8P79 - chains H and J of the 3 polymer chains in the assembly; structure by electron microscopy, 1.70 A resolution.

Chain H:
Protein: CDK-activating kinase assembly factor MAT1
Source organism: Homo sapiens
UniProt: P51948 (MAT1_HUMAN), isoform P51948-1; residue numbers follow UniProt; this construct covers 220-309
Amino-acid sequence (93 residues; each row starts with the number of its first residue):
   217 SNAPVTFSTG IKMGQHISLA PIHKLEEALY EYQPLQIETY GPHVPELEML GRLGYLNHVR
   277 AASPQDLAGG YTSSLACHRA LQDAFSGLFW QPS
Not modelled in the structure: 217-243, 309
Sequence notes: expression tag (217-219)

Chain J:
Protein: Cyclin-dependent kinase 7
Source organism: Homo sapiens
Notes: EC 2.7.11.22, 2.7.11.23
UniProt: P50613 (CDK7_HUMAN); residues 1-346 here = UniProt positions 1-346
Amino-acid sequence (349 residues; each row starts with the number of its first residue; numbers below 1 keep their minus sign (Ser-2 is residue -2)):
    -2 SNAMALDVKS RAKRYEKLDF LGEGQFATVY KARDKNTNQI VAIKKIKLGH RSEAKDGINR
    58 TALREIKLLQ ELSHPNIIGL LDAFGHKSNI SLVFDFMETD LEVIIKDNSL VLTPSHIKAY
   118 MLMTLQGLEY LHQHWILHRD LKPNNLLLDE NGVLKLADFG LAKSFGSPNR AYTHQVVTRW
   178 YRAPELLFGA RMYGVGVDMW AVGCILAELL LRVPFLPGDS DLDQLTRIFE TLGTPTEEQW
   238 PDMCSLPDYV TFKSFPGIPL HHIFSAAGDD LLDLIQGLFL FNPCARITAT QALKMKYFSN
   298 RPGPTPGCQL PRPNCPVETL KEQSNPALAI KRKRTEALEQ GGLPKKLIF
Not modelled in the structure: -2 to 9, 31-36, 43-51, 311-346
Sequence notes: expression tag (-2 to 0)
UniProt features mapped onto this chain:
  - active site: Asp137 (Proton acceptor)
  - binding site (ATP): Leu18 to Val26, Lys41
  - modified residue: Ala2 (N-acetylalanine), Ser7 (Phosphoserine), Ser164 (Phosphoserine), Thr170 (Phosphothreonine), Ser321 (Phosphoserine)
  - mutagenesis: Lys41 (K41A: Total loss of activity; K41M: No effect on interaction with HINT1), Phe91 (F91G: Enhanced capacity to bind ATP analogs), Ser164 (S164A: No mitotic repression of transcriptional activity of the reconstituted TFIIH complex), Thr170 (T170A: Total loss of activity. Total loss of transcriptional activity of the reconstituted TFIIH complex; T170E: No effect on interaction with HINT1)

Interface between chain H and chain J:
Pairs across the interface - 47 pairs, chain H then chain J:
  Ala244(H) with Gly300(J)
  Leu245(H) with Arg298(J); Gly300(J)
  Tyr246(H) with Leu119(J), hydrophobic; Gln123(J); Leu290(J); Phe295(J); Ser296(J); Pro301(J)
  Tyr248(H) with Glu126(J), hydrogen bond; Thr287(J), hydrogen bond; Leu290(J), hydrophobic; Lys291(J)
  Leu251(H) with Tyr127(J), hydrophobic; Gln130(J)
  Ile253(H) with His131(J)
  Arg276(H) with Pro165(J)
  Pro280(H) with Asp239(J); Ser242(J), hydrogen bond (backbone-side chain)
  Gln281(H) with Ser242(J), hydrogen bond (backbone-side chain); Leu243(J)
  Asp282(H) with Met189(J)
  Leu283(H) with Asp239(J); Cys281(J)
  Ala284(H) with Glu182(J); Trp237(J), hydrogen bond (backbone-side chain); Asp239(J); Ser242(J); Leu243(J), hydrophobic; Pro280(J)
  Gly285(H) with Glu182(J); Met189(J); Tyr190(J); Pro280(J)
  Gly286(H) with Pro280(J); Cys281(J)
  Tyr287(H) with Pro165(J); Met189(J), hydrophobic
  Thr288(H) with Cys281(J)
  Leu291(H) with Trp132(J)
  Ala292(H) with Gly163(J)
  His294(H) with Trp132(J)
  Arg295(H) with Trp132(J); Ser161(J); Phe162(J), hydrogen bond (side chain-backbone); Gly163(J)
  Gln298(H) with Trp132(J)
Interface residues without a listed pair, chain J (35 interface residues in all): His71, Ser164, Ala187, Gly191, Met240, Asn297, Pro299

In short:
Chain H and chain J form an interface of 21 and 35 residues respectively; the contacts include 6 hydrogen
bonds. Polar pairs include Tyr248(H)-Glu126(J), Tyr248(H)-Thr287(J) and Pro280(H)-Ser242(J). Curated
annotation (UniProt) lists active-site residue Asp137(J), 10 ATP-binding residues and 4 mutagenesis sites on
chain J.
Chain H is CDK-activating kinase assembly factor MAT1 and chain J is Cyclin-dependent kinase 7, both from Homo
sapiens; the structure, Cryo-EM structure of CAK with averaged inhibitor density, was determined by electron
microscopy together with 8ORM, 8P6V, 8P6W, 8P6X, 8P6Y, 8P6Z and 11 further entries from the same study.
